PDB entry 8WHS | electron microscopy, 3.33 A resolution | chains B and D of the 4 polymer chains in the assembly

Chain B:
Name: Spike glycoprotein
From: Severe acute respiratory syndrome coronavirus 2
UniProtKB: P0DTC2 (SPIKE_SARS2); aligned to UniProt positions 28-1208 over residues 28-1208
Sequence (1206 residues; row label = number of the first residue in the row; note: 5 numbers in that range are skipped by the numbering (no residue carries them; nothing is unmodelled there); numbers below 1 keep their minus sign (Ala-2 is residue -2)):
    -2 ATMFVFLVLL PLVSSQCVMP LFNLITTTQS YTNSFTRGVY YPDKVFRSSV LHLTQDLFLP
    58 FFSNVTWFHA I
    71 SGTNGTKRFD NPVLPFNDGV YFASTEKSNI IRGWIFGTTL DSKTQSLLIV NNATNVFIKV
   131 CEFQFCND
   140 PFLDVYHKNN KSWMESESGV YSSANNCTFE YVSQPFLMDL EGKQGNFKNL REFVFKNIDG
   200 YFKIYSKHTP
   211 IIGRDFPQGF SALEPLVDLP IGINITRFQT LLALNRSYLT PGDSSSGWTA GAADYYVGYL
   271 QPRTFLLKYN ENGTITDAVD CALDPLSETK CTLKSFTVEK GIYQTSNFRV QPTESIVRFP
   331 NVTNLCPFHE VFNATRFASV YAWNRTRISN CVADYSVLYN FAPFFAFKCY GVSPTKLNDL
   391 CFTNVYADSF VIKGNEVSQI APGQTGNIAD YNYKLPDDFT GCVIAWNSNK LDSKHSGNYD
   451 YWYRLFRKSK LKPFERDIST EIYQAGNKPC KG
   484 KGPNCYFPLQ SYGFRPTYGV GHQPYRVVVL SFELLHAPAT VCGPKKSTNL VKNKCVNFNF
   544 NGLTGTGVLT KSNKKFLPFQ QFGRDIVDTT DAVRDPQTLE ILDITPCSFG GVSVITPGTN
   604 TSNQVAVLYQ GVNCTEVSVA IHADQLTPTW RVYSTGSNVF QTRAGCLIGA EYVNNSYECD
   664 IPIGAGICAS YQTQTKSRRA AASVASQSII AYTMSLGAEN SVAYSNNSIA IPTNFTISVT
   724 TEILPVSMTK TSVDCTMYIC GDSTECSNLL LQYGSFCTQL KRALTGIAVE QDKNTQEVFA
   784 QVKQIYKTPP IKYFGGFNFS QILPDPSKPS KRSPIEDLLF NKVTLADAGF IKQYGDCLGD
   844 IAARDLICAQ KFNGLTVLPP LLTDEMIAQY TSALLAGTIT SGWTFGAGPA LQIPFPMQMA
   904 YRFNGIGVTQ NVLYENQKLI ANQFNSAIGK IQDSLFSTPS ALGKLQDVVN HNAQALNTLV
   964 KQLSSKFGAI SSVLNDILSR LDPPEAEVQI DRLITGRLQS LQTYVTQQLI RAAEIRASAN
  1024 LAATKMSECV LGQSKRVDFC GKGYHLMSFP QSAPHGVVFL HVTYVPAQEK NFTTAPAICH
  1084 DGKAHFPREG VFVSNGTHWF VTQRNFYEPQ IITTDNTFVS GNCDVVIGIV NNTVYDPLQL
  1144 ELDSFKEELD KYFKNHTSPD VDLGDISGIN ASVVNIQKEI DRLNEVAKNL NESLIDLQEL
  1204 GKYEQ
Not modelled in the structure: -2 to 22, 71-79, 140-157, 211-214, 247-262, 678-688, 1145-1208
Differences from the reference sequence: expression tag (-2 to 27); conflict Leu50 (Ser in P0DTC2), Phe127 (Val in P0DTC2), Ser157 (Phe in P0DTC2), 23 further conflict positions vs the reference (P0DTC2) not listed; variant Asp143 (Gly142 in P0DTC2), Ile212 (Leu in P0DTC2), Gly213 (Val in P0DTC2), His339 (Gly in P0DTC2), Phe371 (Ser in P0DTC2), Pro373 (Ser in P0DTC2), Phe375 (Ser in P0DTC2), Ala376 (Thr in P0DTC2), Asn405 (Asp in P0DTC2), Ser408 (Arg in P0DTC2), Asn417 (Lys in P0DTC2), His445 (Val in P0DTC2), Lys460 (Asn in P0DTC2), Asn477 (Ser in P0DTC2), Lys478 (Thr in P0DTC2), Lys484 (Glu in P0DTC2), Pro486 (Phe in P0DTC2), Arg498 (Gln in P0DTC2), Tyr501 (Asn in P0DTC2), His505 (Tyr in P0DTC2), Gly614 (Asp in P0DTC2), Tyr655 (His in P0DTC2), Lys679 (Asn in P0DTC2), Arg681 (Pro in P0DTC2), Lys764 (Asn in P0DTC2), Tyr796 (Asp in P0DTC2), His954 (Gln in P0DTC2), Lys969 (Asn in P0DTC2), Pro986 (Lys in P0DTC2), Pro987 (Val in P0DTC2)
Curated features (UniProtKB/Swiss-Prot):
  - region: Asn280 to Cys301 (Putative superantigen), Asn448, Tyr449, Tyr451, Tyr453 to Phe456 (Immunodominant HLA epitope recognized by the CD8+), Ser816 to Tyr837 (Fusion peptide 1), Lys835 to Phe855 (Fusion peptide 2), Asp1163 to Glu1202 (Heptad repeat 2)
  - site: Arg815, Ser816 (Cleavage)
  - glycosylation: Asn61 (N-linked (GlcNAc...) (hybrid) asparagine), Asn74 (N-linked (GlcNAc...) (complex) asparagine), Asn122 (N-linked (GlcNAc...) (hybrid) asparagine), Asn149 (N-linked (GlcNAc...) (complex) asparagine), Asn165 (N-linked (GlcNAc...) (complex) asparagine), Asn234 (N-linked (GlcNAc...) (high mannose) asparagine), Asn282 (N-linked (GlcNAc...) (complex) asparagine), Thr323 (O-linked (GalNAc) threonine), Ser325 (O-linked (HexNAc...) serine), Asn331 (N-linked (GlcNAc...) (complex) asparagine), Asn343 (N-linked (GlcNAc...) (complex) asparagine), Asn603 (N-linked (GlcNAc...) (hybrid) asparagine), Asn616 (N-linked (GlcNAc...) (complex) asparagine), Asn657 (N-linked (GlcNAc...) (complex) asparagine), Thr676 (O-linked (GlcNAc...) threonine), Thr678 (O-linked (GlcNAc...) threonine), Asn709 (N-linked (GlcNAc...) (high mannose) asparagine), Asn717 (N-linked (GlcNAc...) (hybrid) asparagine), Asn801 (N-linked (GlcNAc...) (hybrid) asparagine), Asn1074 (N-linked (GlcNAc...) (hybrid) asparagine) and 5 more in UniProt
Disulfide bonds: Cys131-Cys166, Cys291-Cys301, Cys336-Cys361, Cys379-Cys432, Cys391-Cys525, Cys480-Cys488, Cys617-Cys649, Cys662-Cys671, Cys738-Cys760, Cys743-Cys749, Cys840-Cys851, Cys1032-Cys1043, Cys1082-Cys1126
Covalently attached groups: N-acetylglucosamine (NAG) linked to Asn61, Asn122, Asn165, Asn234, Asn282, Asn331, Asn343, Asn354, Asn616, Asn657, Asn709, Asn717, Asn801, Asn1074, Asn1098, Asn1134
From the paper describing this entry:
  - post-translational modification sites: Asn245, Asn354
  - mutagenesis - N354Q, T356K, K403R, N417K/H505Y, H445V (3-fold), D450N (3-fold), W452L, L455F/F456L, K481N, K484A, P486F (3-fold): increased binding to Processed angiotensin-converting enzyme 2 (chain D)

Chain D:
Name: Processed angiotensin-converting enzyme 2
From: Homo sapiens
UniProtKB: Q9BYF1 (ACE2_HUMAN); numbering as in UniProt (aligned over 19-615)
Sequence (597 residues; each row starts with the number of its first residue):
    19 STIEEQAKTF LDKFNHEAED LFYQSSLASW NYNTNITEEN VQNMNNAGDK WSAFLKEQST
    79 LAQMYPLQEI QNLTVKLQLQ ALQQNGSSVL SEDKSKRLNT ILNTMSTIYS TGKVCNPDNP
   139 QECLLLEPGL NEIMANSLDY NERLWAWESW RSEVGKQLRP LYEEYVVLKN EMARANHYED
   199 YGDYWRGDYE VNGVDGYDYS RGQLIEDVEH TFEEIKPLYE HLHAYVRAKL MNAYPSYISP
   259 IGCLPAHLLG DMWGRFWTNL YSLTVPFGQK PNIDVTDAMV DQAWDAQRIF KEAEKFFVSV
   319 GLPNMTQGFW ENSMLTDPGN VQKAVCHPTA WDLGKGDFRI LMCTKVTMDD FLTAHHEMGH
   379 IQYDMAYAAQ PFLLRNGANE GFHEAVGEIM SLSAATPKHL KSIGLLSPDF QEDNETEINF
   439 LLKQALTIVG TLPFTYMLEK WRWMVFKGEI PKDQWMKKWW EMKREIVGVV EPVPHDETYC
   499 DPASLFHVSN DYSFIRYYTR TLYQFQFQEA LCQAAKHEGP LHKCDISNST EAGQKLFNML
   559 RLGKSEPWTL ALENVVGAKN MNVRPLLNYF EPLFTWLKDQ NKNSFVGWST DWSPYAD
Curated features (UniProtKB/Swiss-Prot):
  - region (Interaction with SARS-CoV spike glycoprotein): Asp30 to Tyr41, Met82 to Pro84, Lys353 to Arg357
  - active site: Glu375 (Proton acceptor), His505 (Proton donor)
  - binding site (chloride): Arg169, Trp477, Lys481
  - binding site (substrate): Arg273, His345, Pro346, Tyr515
  - binding site (Zn(2+)): His374, His378, Glu402
  - glycosylation (N-linked (GlcNAc...) asparagine): Asn53, Asn90, Asn103, Asn322, Asn432, Asn546
  - mutagenesis: Ser19 (S19P: Increases slightly the interaction with RBD domain of SARS-CoV-2 spike protein), Gln24 to Lys26 (Slightly inhibits interaction with SARS-CoV spike glycoprotein), Gln24 (Q24T: Increases slightly the interaction with RBD domain of SARS-CoV-2 spike protein), Ala25 (A25V: Increases slightly the interaction with RBD domain of SARS-CoV-2 spike protein), Thr27 (T27Y: Increases slightly the interaction with RBD domain of SARS-CoV-2 spike protein. In sACE2.v2.2; increases interaction with RBD domain of SARS-CoV-2 spike protein ...), Leu29 (L29F: Increases slightly the interaction with RBD domain of SARS-CoV-2 spike protein), Lys31 (K31D: Abolishes interaction with SARS-CoV spike glycoprotein; K31Y: Increases slightly the interaction with RBD domain of SARS-CoV-2 spike protein), Asn33 (N33D: Increases slightly the interaction with RBD domain of SARS-CoV-2 spike protein), His34 (H34A: Increases slightly the interaction with RBD domain of SARS-CoV-2 spike protein), Glu37 (E37A: No effect on interaction with SARS-CoV spike glycoprotein), Asp38 (D38A: No effect on interaction with SARS-CoV spike glycoprotein), Leu39 (L39R: Increases slightly the interaction with RBD domain of SARS-CoV-2 spike protein), 48 further mutagenesis entries in UniProt
Disulfide bonds: Cys133-Cys141, Cys344-Cys361, Cys530-Cys542
Covalently attached groups: N-acetylglucosamine (NAG) linked to Asn53, Asn90, Asn322, Asn546
Metal / ion sites: Zn2+: His374, His378

Chain B / chain D interface:
Contacting residue pairs - 15 pairs, chain B then chain D:
  Tyr453(B) - His34(D)
  Phe456(B) - Lys31(D)
  Asn477(B) - Ser19(D)  hydrogen bond (side chain-backbone)
  Pro486(B) - Phe28(D)
  Tyr489(B) - Phe28(D)
  Tyr489(B) - Lys31(D)
  Gln493(B) - His34(D)
  Gly496(B) - Lys353(D)
  Arg498(B) - Tyr41(D)
  Thr500(B) - Asn330(D)
  Tyr501(B) - Tyr41(D)
  Tyr501(B) - Gln325(D)  hydrogen bond (backbone-side chain)
  Gly502(B) - Gln325(D)
  Val503(B) - Gln325(D)
  His505(B) - Lys353(D)
Interface residues without a listed pair, chain B (17 interface residues in all): Tyr449, Leu455, Ala475, Gln506
Interface residues without a listed pair, chain D (13 interface residues in all): Gln24, Gln42, Gly354, Asp355, Arg357

Summary:
17 residues of chain B face 13 of chain D across their interface, with 2 hydrogen bonds. Polar contacts
include Asn477(B)-Ser19(D) and Tyr501(B)-Gln325(D). The paper reports that N354Q, T356K and K403R of chain B,
among others, increase binding to Processed angiotensin-converting enzyme 2 (chain D); modification sites
Asn245(B) and Asn354(B); 11 substitutions were tested in all.
Here chain B is Spike glycoprotein (Severe acute respiratory syndrome coronavirus 2) and chain D is Processed
angiotensin-converting enzyme 2 (Homo sapiens). Entry 8WHS (Spike Trimer of BA.2.86 in complex with one hACE2)
was determined by electron microscopy (same publication as 8WHU and 8WHZ).
